4XRM - chains M and B of the 4 polymer chains in the assembly; structure by X-ray diffraction, 1.60 A resolution.

# Chain M
Molecule: 17-nt DNA strand
Sequence (17 nucleotides; numbered 1 to 17; the number before each row is that of its first residue):
     1 AGCTGACAGC TGTCAAG

# Chain B
Protein: Homeobox protein Meis2
Organism: Homo sapiens
UniProtKB: O14770 (MEIS2_HUMAN), isoform O14770-4; residues 277-338 here correspond to UniProt positions 281-342 (UniProt number = residue number + 4)
Chain sequence (64 residues; row label = number of the first residue in the row):
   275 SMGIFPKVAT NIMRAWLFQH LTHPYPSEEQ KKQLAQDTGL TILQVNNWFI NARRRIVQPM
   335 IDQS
Sequence notes: expression tag (275-276)
UniProt features mapped onto this chain:
  - region: Leu295 to Arg329 (Interaction with DNA)

# How chain M and chain B interact
Contacting residue pairs (13):
  DT4(M) - Arg288(B)  salt bridge to the phosphate
  DT4(M) - Arg329(B)  base contact
  DG5(M) - Phe279(B)  sugar contact
  DG5(M) - Trp322(B)  hydrogen bond to the phosphate
  DG5(M) - Asn325(B)  base contact
  DG5(M) - Arg329(B)  hydrogen bond to the base
  DA6(M) - Phe279(B)  phosphate contact
  DA6(M) - Gln318(B)  hydrogen bond to the phosphate
  DA6(M) - Asn325(B)  hydrogen bond to the base
  DA6(M) - Arg328(B)  base contact
  DA6(M) - Arg329(B)  base contact
  DC7(M) - Leu317(B)  phosphate contact
  DC7(M) - Asn321(B)  base contact
Also at the interface, not in a pair above, chain B (10 interface residues in all): Ile278

# Summary
The interface between chain M and chain B involves 4 residues on one side and 10 on the other; the contacts
include 4 hydrogen bonds and 1 salt bridge. Polar pairs include DG5(M)-Arg329(B), DA6(M)-Asn325(B) and
DG5(M)-Trp322(B).
Here chain M is a 17-nt DNA strand and chain B is Homeobox protein Meis2 (Homo sapiens). Entry 4XRM (homodimer
of TALE type homeobox transcription factor MEIS1 complexes with specific DNA) was determined by X-ray
diffraction, deposited together with 5BNG.
